5NAX - chains A and D of the 6 polymer chains in the assembly; structure by X-ray diffraction, 2.82 A resolution.

== Chain A (and D) ==
Name: Collagen alpha-1(IV) chain
Organism: Homo sapiens
Notes: chain D of this document is another copy of the same molecule, construct and numbering; everything in this record applies to it too
Reference sequence: P02462 (CO4A1_HUMAN); residues 1-229 here correspond to UniProt positions 1441-1669 (UniProt number = residue number + 1440)
Sequence (229 residues; row label = number of the first residue in the row):
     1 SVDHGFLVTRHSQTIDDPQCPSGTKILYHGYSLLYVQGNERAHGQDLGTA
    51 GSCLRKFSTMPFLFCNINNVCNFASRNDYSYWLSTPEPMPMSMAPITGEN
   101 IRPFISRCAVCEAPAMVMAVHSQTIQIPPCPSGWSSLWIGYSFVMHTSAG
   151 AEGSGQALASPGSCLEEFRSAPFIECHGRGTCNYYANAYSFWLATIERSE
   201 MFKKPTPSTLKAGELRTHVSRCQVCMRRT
Not modelled in the structure: 1-2, 229 (chain D: 1-3, 229)
Disulfides: Cys20-Cys111, Cys53-Cys108, Cys65-Cys71, Cys130-Cys225, Cys164-Cys222, Cys176-Cys182
UniProt features mapped onto this chain:
  - cross-link: Met93 (S-Lysyl-methionine sulfilimine (Met-Lys) (interchain with K-1651)), Lys211 (S-Lysyl-methionine sulfilimine (Lys-Met) (interchain with M-1533))

== Chain A / chain D interface ==
Pairs across the interface (49; chain A residue first):
  Gln37(A) with Glu40(D), hydrogen bond
  Asn39(A) with Ala149(D); Gly150(D), hydrogen bond (side chain-backbone); Asn187(D), hydrogen bond
  Glu40(A) with Gln37(D), hydrogen bond; Glu40(D); Tyr79(D); Ala149(D); Gly150(D), hydrogen bond (side chain-backbone)
  Ala74(A) with Arg179(D), hydrogen bond (backbone-side chain)
  Ser75(A) with Pro95(D); Arg179(D); Tyr185(D), hydrogen bond (backbone-side chain)
  Arg76(A) with Ser148(D), hydrogen bond; Ala149(D); Glu175(D), salt bridge; His177(D); Arg179(D), hydrogen bond (backbone-side chain); Tyr185(D); Asn187(D), hydrogen bond
  Asn77(A) with Asn77(D); Asp78(D), hydrogen bond (side chain-backbone); Tyr79(D), hydrogen bond (backbone-side chain); His177(D)
  Asp78(A) with Asn77(D), hydrogen bond (backbone-side chain)
  Tyr79(A) with Glu40(D); Asn77(D), hydrogen bond (side chain-backbone)
  Met93(A) with Val70(D), hydrophobic
  Pro95(A) with Ser75(D)
  Ser148(A) with Arg76(D), hydrogen bond
  Ala149(A) with Asn39(D); Glu40(D); Arg76(D)
  Gly150(A) with Asn39(D), hydrogen bond (backbone-side chain); Glu40(D); Arg41(D), hydrogen bond (backbone-side chain)
  Glu152(A) with Glu40(D)
  Glu175(A) with Arg76(D), salt bridge
  His177(A) with Arg76(D); Asn77(D), hydrogen bond
  Gly178(A) with Arg179(D)
  Arg179(A) with Ala74(D), hydrogen bond (side chain-backbone); Arg76(D), hydrogen bond (side chain-backbone); Gly178(D), hydrogen bond (side chain-backbone); Arg179(D)
  Tyr185(A) with Ser75(D), hydrogen bond (side chain-backbone); Arg76(D)
  Asn187(A) with Asn39(D), hydrogen bond; Arg76(D), hydrogen bond
Also at the interface, not in a pair above, chain A (24 interface residues in all): Phe64, Asn66, Val70
Also at the interface, not in a pair above, chain D (25 interface residues in all): Phe64, Asn72, Met93, Ala186

== Summary ==
24 residues of chain A and 25 residues of chain D are in contact, with 24 hydrogen bonds and 2 salt bridges.
Polar contacts include Arg76(A)-Glu175(D), Gln37(A)-Glu40(D) and Asn39(A)-Gly150(D).
Both chains are Collagen alpha-1(IV) chain (Homo sapiens). Entry 5NAX (Crystal structures of homooligomers of
the non-collagenous domains of collagen type IV. alpha121NC1) was determined by X-ray diffraction together
with 5NAY, 5NAZ, 5NB0, 5NB1 and 5NB2 from the same study.
